PDB entry 2D0U | X-ray diffraction, 3.40 A resolution | chain A

# Chain A
Name: Indoleamine 2,3-dioxygenase
From: Homo sapiens
Notes: EC 1.13.11.42
UniProt: P14902 (I23O_HUMAN); residue numbers follow UniProt; this construct covers 1-403
Sequence (406 residues; row label = number of the first residue in the row; numbers below 1 keep their minus sign (Gly-2 is residue -2)):
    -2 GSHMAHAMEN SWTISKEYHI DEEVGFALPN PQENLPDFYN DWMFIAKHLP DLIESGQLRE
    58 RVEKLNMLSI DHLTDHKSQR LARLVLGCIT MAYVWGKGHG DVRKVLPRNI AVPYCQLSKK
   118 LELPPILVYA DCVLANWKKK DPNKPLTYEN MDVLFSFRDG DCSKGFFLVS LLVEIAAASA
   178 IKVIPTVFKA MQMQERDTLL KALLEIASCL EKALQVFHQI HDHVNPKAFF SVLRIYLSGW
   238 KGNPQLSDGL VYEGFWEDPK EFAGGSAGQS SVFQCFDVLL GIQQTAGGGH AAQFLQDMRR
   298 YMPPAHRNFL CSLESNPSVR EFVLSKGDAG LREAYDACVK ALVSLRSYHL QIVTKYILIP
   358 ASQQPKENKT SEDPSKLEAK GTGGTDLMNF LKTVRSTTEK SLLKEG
Disordered / not traced: -2 to 11, 361-379
Construct notes: cloning artifact (-2 to 0)
Bound ions: heme Fe: His346 (together with cyanide ion)
Small-molecule neighbours:
  - cyanide ion (CYN): Phe163, Ser263, Ala264, Gly265, His346
  - heme (HEM): Tyr126, Phe163, Val166, Ser167, Val170, Phe214, Ile217, Val221, Phe226, Ser263, Ala264, Gly265, Phe270, Phe291, Leu292, Arg343, His346, Ile349, Val350, Tyr353, Ile354, Leu384, Phe387, Leu388, Val391
  - N-cyclohexyltaurine (NHE; 2-[N-cyclohexylamino]ethane sulfonic acid), molecule 1: Phe163, Phe226, Arg231, Leu234, Ser235, Gly236, Ala260, Gly261, Gly262, Ser263, Ala264
  - N-cyclohexyltaurine (NHE), molecule 2: Arg231, His287, Phe291, Ile354, Leu384
Swiss-Prot annotation at these positions:
  - binding site (heme b): His346

# In short
Ligands of chain A: cyanide ion, heme and N-cyclohexyltaurine. UniProt lists heme b-binding residue His346.
Chain A is Indoleamine 2,3-dioxygenase (Homo sapiens); the structure, Crystal structure of cyanide bound form
of human indoleamine 2,3-dioxygenase, was determined by X-ray diffraction (same publication as 2D0T).
